6G7F - chains A and G of the 28 polymer chains in the assembly; structure by X-ray diffraction, 2.70 A resolution.

== Chain A ==
Protein: Proteasome subunit alpha type-2
From: Saccharomyces cerevisiae (strain ATCC 204508 / S288c)
Notes: EC 3.4.25.1
UniProt: P23639 (PSA2_YEAST); numbering as in UniProt (aligned over 1-250)
Sequence (250 residues; row label = number of the first residue in the row):
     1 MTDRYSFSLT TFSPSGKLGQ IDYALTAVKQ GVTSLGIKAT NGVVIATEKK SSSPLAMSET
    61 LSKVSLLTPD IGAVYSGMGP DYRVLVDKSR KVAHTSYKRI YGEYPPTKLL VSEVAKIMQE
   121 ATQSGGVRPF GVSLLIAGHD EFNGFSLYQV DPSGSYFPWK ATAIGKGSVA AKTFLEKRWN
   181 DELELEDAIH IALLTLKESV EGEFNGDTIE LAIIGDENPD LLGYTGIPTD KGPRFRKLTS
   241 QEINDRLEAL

== Chain G ==
Protein: Proteasome subunit alpha type-1
From: Saccharomyces cerevisiae (strain ATCC 204508 / S288c)
Notes: EC 3.4.25.1
UniProt: P21243 (PSA1_YEAST); residues -8 to 243 here correspond to UniProt positions 1-252 (UniProt number = residue number + 9)
Sequence (252 residues; numbered -8 to 243; the number before each row is that of its first residue; numbers below 1 keep their minus sign (Met-8 is residue -8)):
    -8 MSGAAAASAA GYDRHITIFS PEGRLYQVEY AFKATNQTNI NSLAVRGKDC TVVISQKKVP
    52 DKLLDPTTVS YIFCISRTIG MVVNGPIPDA RNAALRAKAE AAEFRYKYGY DMPCDVLAKR
   112 MANLSQIYTQ RAYMRPLGVI LTFVSVDEEL GPSIYKTDPA GYYVGYKATA TGPKQQEITT
   172 NLENHFKKSK IDHINEESWE KVVEFAITHM IDALGTEFSK NDLEVGVATK DKFFTLSAEN
   232 IEERLVAIAE QD
Unresolved in the structure: -8 to 1, 243
Bound ions: Mg2+: Thr8, Tyr119, Arg122, Met125

== How chain A and chain G interact ==
Contacting residue pairs (64):
  Asp3(A) - Arg122(G)
  Asp3(A) - Tyr124(G)
  Tyr5(A) - Ile7(G)
  Tyr5(A) - Ala123(G)  hydrophobic
  Tyr5(A) - Tyr124(G)  hydrophobic
  Leu9(A) - Ile9(G)  hydrophobic
  Leu9(A) - Ala123(G)  hydrophobic
  Gln20(A) - Ile9(G)
  Gln20(A) - Phe10(G)  hydrogen bond (side chain-backbone)
  Tyr23(A) - Phe10(G)
  Tyr23(A) - Ser11(G)
  Tyr23(A) - Pro12(G)  hydrophobic
  Tyr23(A) - Gly14(G)
  Ala24(A) - Phe10(G)  hydrophobic
  Thr26(A) - Pro12(G)
  Thr26(A) - Glu13(G)
  Ala27(A) - Gly14(G)
  Ser52(A) - Tyr153(G)
  Pro54(A) - Lys158(G)
  Pro54(A) - Glu174(G)
  Leu55(A) - Tyr157(G)
  Leu55(A) - Lys158(G)  hydrogen bond (backbone-backbone)
  Leu55(A) - Ala159(G)
  Leu55(A) - Thr170(G)
  Leu55(A) - Glu174(G)
  Leu55(A) - Phe177(G)  hydrophobic
  Ala56(A) - Gly156(G)
  Ala56(A) - Tyr157(G)  hydrophobic
  Met57(A) - Arg37(G)
  Met57(A) - Val155(G)
  Met57(A) - Gly156(G)  hydrogen bond (backbone-backbone)
  Met57(A) - Tyr157(G)
  Met57(A) - Lys158(G)
  Thr60(A) - Tyr146(G)
  Thr60(A) - Val155(G)
  Thr60(A) - Gly156(G)  hydrogen bond (side chain-backbone)
  Leu61(A) - Tyr153(G)  hydrophobic
  Met78(A) - Phe10(G)  hydrophobic
  Met78(A) - Leu16(G)  hydrophobic
  Pro80(A) - Gln117(G)
  Pro80(A) - Ala151(G)
  Pro80(A) - Gly152(G)
  Pro80(A) - Tyr153(G)
  Asp81(A) - Gln117(G)
  Arg83(A) - Ala113(G)
  Arg83(A) - Asn114(G)
  Arg83(A) - Gly152(G)  hydrogen bond (side chain-backbone)
  Arg83(A) - Tyr154(G)
  Val84(A) - Asn114(G)
  Val84(A) - Gln117(G)
  Asp87(A) - Lys110(G)  salt bridge
  Asp87(A) - Asn114(G)
  Gly126(A) - Arg122(G)
  Gly126(A) - Ala123(G)  hydrogen bond (backbone-backbone)
  Val127(A) - Gln121(G)
  Val127(A) - Arg122(G)
  Arg128(A) - Thr8(G)
  Arg128(A) - Phe10(G)
  Arg128(A) - Leu16(G)
  Arg128(A) - Thr120(G)  hydrogen bond (side chain-backbone)
  Arg128(A) - Gln121(G)  hydrogen bond (backbone-backbone)
  Pro129(A) - Phe10(G)
  Phe130(A) - Gln121(G)
  Gly131(A) - Phe10(G)
Other interface residues (no listed pair), chain A (31 interface residues in all): Met1, Thr2, Ser53, Ala121
Other interface residues (no listed pair), chain G (33 interface residues in all): Leu173

== In short ==
31 residues of chain A and 33 residues of chain G are in contact; the contacts include 8 hydrogen bonds and 1
salt bridge. Among the polar pairs are Asp87(A)-Lys110(G), Gln20(A)-Phe10(G) and Thr60(A)-Gly156(G). The Mg2+
site is built by Thr8(G), Tyr119(G), Arg122(G) and Met125(G).
Chain A is Proteasome subunit alpha type-2 and chain G is Proteasome subunit alpha type-1, both from
Saccharomyces cerevisiae (strain ATCC 204508 / S288c); the structure, Yeast 20S proteasome in complex with
Cystargolide B, was determined by X-ray diffraction, deposited together with 6G8M and 6G8N.
